PDB entry 6Y8J | X-ray diffraction, 2.05 A resolution | chain A

Chain A:
Molecule: Carnitine monooxygenase oxygenase subunit
Organism: Acinetobacter baumannii
Notes: EC 1.14.13.239
UniProt: A0A059ZPP5 (A0A059ZPP5_ACIBA); residues 1-371 here = UniProt positions 1-371
Chain sequence (391 residues; numbered -19 to 371; the number before each row is that of its first residue; numbers below 1 keep their minus sign (Met-19 is residue -19)):
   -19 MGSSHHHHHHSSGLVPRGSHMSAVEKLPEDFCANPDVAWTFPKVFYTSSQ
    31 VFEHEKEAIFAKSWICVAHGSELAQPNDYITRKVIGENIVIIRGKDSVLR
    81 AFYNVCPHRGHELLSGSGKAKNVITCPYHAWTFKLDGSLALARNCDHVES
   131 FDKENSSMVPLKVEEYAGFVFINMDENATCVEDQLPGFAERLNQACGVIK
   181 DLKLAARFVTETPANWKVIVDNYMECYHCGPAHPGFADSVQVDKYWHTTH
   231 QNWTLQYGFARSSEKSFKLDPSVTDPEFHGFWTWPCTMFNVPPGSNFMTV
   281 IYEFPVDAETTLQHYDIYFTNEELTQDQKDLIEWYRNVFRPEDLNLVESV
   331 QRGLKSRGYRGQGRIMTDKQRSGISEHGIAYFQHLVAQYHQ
Not modelled in the structure: -19 to 3, 214-223, 241-255
Construct notes: initiating methionine (-19); expression tag (-18 to 0)
Ion coordination: 2Fe-2S cluster Fe: Cys86, His88, Cys106, His109
Small-molecule neighbours: 2Fe-2S cluster (FES): Cys86, His88, Arg89, Gly90, His91, Cys106, Tyr108, His109, Ala110, Trp111
Reported in the primary citation:
  - 2Fe-2S cluster coordination: Cys86, His88, Cys106, His109
  - specificity-determining residues: Tyr203 (by similarity / conservation)
  - mutagenesis - E205A: abolished catalytic activity
  - mutagenesis - Y203F: unchanged catalytic activity

Summary:
Ligands of chain A: 2Fe-2S cluster. The 2Fe-2S cluster Fe site is built by Cys86, His88, Cys106 and His109.
The paper reports that E205A abolishes catalytic activity; 2Fe-2S cluster coordination by Cys86, His88 and
Cys106 among others.
Chain A is Carnitine monooxygenase oxygenase subunit (Acinetobacter baumannii); the structure, Crystal
structure of the apo form of a quaternary ammonium Rieske monooxygenase CntA, was determined by X-ray
diffraction (same publication as 6Y8S, 6Y9D and 6ZGP).
